Entry 7O0U (electron microscopy, 2.35 A resolution); this record covers chains H1 and M of the 86 polymer chains in the assembly.

Chain H1:
Name: PRCH domain-containing protein
Organism: Gemmatimonas phototrophica
Reference sequence: A0A143BJ28 (A0A143BJ28_9BACT); numbering as in UniProt (aligned over 1-67)
Amino-acid sequence (67 residues; numbered 1 to 67; the number before each row is that of its first residue):
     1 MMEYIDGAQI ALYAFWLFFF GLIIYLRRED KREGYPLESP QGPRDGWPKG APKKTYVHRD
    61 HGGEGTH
Disordered / not traced: 63-67
Modified positions: Met1 (N-formylmethionine; FME)
Residues lining bound ligands:
  - 0V9 ((19R,22S)-25-amino-22-hydroxy-22-oxido-16-oxo-17,21,23-trioxa-22lambda~5~-phosphapentacosan-19-yl (9Z)-hexadec-9-enoate): Met1, Asp6, Gly7, Ile10, Ala11, Ala14, Phe15, Phe18
  - tetramyristoyl-cardiolipin (CD4; (2R,5R,11R,14R)-5,8,11-trihydroxy-5,11-dioxido-17-oxo-2,14-bis(tetradecanoyloxy)-4,6,10,12,16-pentaoxa-5,11-diphosphatriacont-1-yl tetradecanoate), molecule 1: Ala14, Leu17, Phe18, Gly21, Leu22, Tyr25
  - tetramyristoyl-cardiolipin (CD4), molecule 2: Leu17, Ile24, Arg28, Trp47, Lys49
  - tetramyristoyl-cardiolipin (CD4), molecule 3: Phe19, Phe20, Ile23, Ile24, Arg27, Lys31, Tyr35, Leu37, Asp45, Gly46, Trp47, Pro48
  - tetramyristoyl-cardiolipin (CD4), molecule 4: Arg44, Asp45, Gly46, Trp47
  - phosphatidylglycerol (PGW; (1R)-2-{[(S)-{[(2S)-2,3-dihydroxypropyl]oxy}(hydroxy)phosphoryl]oxy}-1-[(hexadecanoyloxy)methyl]ethyl (9Z)-octadec-9-enoate): Tyr4, Gln9, Leu12, Tyr13, Trp16, Phe20
  - V7B ([(2S)-3-[(2R,3R,4R,5S,6R)-6-(hydroxymethyl)-5-[(2R,3R,4S,5S,6R)-6-(hydroxymethyl)-3,4,5-tris(oxidanyl)oxan-2-yl]oxy-3,4-bis(oxidanyl)oxan-2-yl]oxy-2-(12-methyltridecanoyloxy)propyl] 12-methyltridecanoate): Tyr4, Ile5, Gln9, Ile10, Tyr13, Ala14, Leu17, Phe20

Chain M:
Name: RC-M
Organism: Gemmatimonas phototrophica
Amino-acid sequence (367 residues; numbered 1 to 367; the number before each row is that of its first residue):
     1 MLEYQNLFTR VQVRTVPEPG IPIDESTGTR YGTGTFSYLA GKFGDAQIGP IYLGWAGVLS
    61 LIFGFIAIEI IGLNMWASVG WDPVEFIRQL PWLALEPPPP QYGLRVPPLN QGGWYLMAGF
   121 FLTVSIILWW IRIYRRARAL QMGSHLPWAF ASAIFLYSTF FFQPLLVGSW SEMVPFGIFP
   181 HLDWTSAFSI RYGNLYYNPF HALSIAFLYG SAVLFAMHGA TILAVARMGG EREIEQITDR
   241 GTAAERSMLF WRWCMGFNAT MESIHRWAWW FAVLTTFTGG IGILLTGTVV DNWYLWGVKH
   301 GLVAPYPAQN QLTPEQQDLL RGRYQGTAPD SFPSYVVPQN ATMPDTAAAP IVTDSITTDS
   361 TKTGGTQ
Disordered / not traced: 22-35, 338-367
Modified positions: Met1 (N-formylmethionine; FME)
Covalently attached groups: alpha-D-mannopyranose (MAN) linked to Ser331
Bound ions: Fe ion: His218, Glu233, His265 (shared with 2 residues of chain L)
Residues lining bound ligands:
  - 0V9 ((19R,22S)-25-amino-22-hydroxy-22-oxido-16-oxo-17,21,23-trioxa-22lambda~5~-phosphapentacosan-19-yl (9Z)-hexadec-9-enoate), molecule 1: Leu104, Phe120, Thr123, Val124, Ile127, Phe155, Phe161, Phe162, Leu165, Leu166, Gly168, Leu284
  - 0V9, molecule 2: Phe277, Ile281, Leu285, Val289
  - bacteriochlorophyll a (BCL), molecule 1: Ile68, Ile71, Leu122, Ile126, Phe150, Ala153, Ile154, Leu156, Tyr157, Phe160, Phe176, Trp184, Thr185, Ser186, Phe188, Ser189, Asn194, Leu195, Tyr196, His201, Ser204, Ile205, Leu208, Tyr209, Thr275, Thr276, Gly279, Gly280, Gly282, Ile283
  - bacteriochlorophyll a (BCL), molecule 2: Ile68, Tyr157, Phe160, Val174, Ile178, His181, Leu182, Trp184, Thr185
  - bacteriochlorophyll a (BCL), molecule 3: Thr185, Ser186, Tyr196, Tyr209
  - bacteriochlorophyll a (BCL), molecule 4: Tyr196, Ala202, Ile205, Ala206, Tyr209, Gly210, Val213, Phe271
  - bacteriopheophytin a (BPH), molecule 1: Val58, Ser60, Leu61, Ile62, Gly64, Phe65, Ile68, Leu122, Ser125, Ile126, Trp129, Ile133, Leu146, Ala149, Phe150, Ala153, Ala272, Val273, Thr276
  - bacteriopheophytin a (BPH), molecule 2: Tyr209, Ala212, Val213, Ala216, Met217, Trp251, Cys254, Met255
  - tetramyristoyl-cardiolipin (CD4; (2R,5R,11R,14R)-5,8,11-trihydroxy-5,11-dioxido-17-oxo-2,14-bis(tetradecanoyloxy)-4,6,10,12,16-pentaoxa-5,11-diphosphatriacont-1-yl tetradecanoate), molecule 1: Trp55, Phe120, Val124, Ile127, Leu128, Trp130, Ile131, Tyr134, Arg135, Phe162
  - tetramyristoyl-cardiolipin (CD4), molecule 2: Arg138, Gly143, Ser144, His145, Trp148, Ala151, Ser152, Phe155, Arg266, Trp269, Trp270, Val273, Phe277
  - tetramyristoyl-cardiolipin (CD4), molecule 3: Ala206, Phe207, Arg252, Met255, Gly256, Phe257, Trp267, Phe271
  - spirilloxanthin (CRT): Ile68, Glu69, Ile71, Gly72, Leu73, Met75, Trp76, Phe86, Tyr115, Leu116, Gly119, Phe120, Thr123, Tyr157, Phe160, Phe161, Trp170, Met173, Val174, Pro175, Phe176, Gly177, Ile178, His181
  - alpha-D-mannopyranose / alpha-L-rhamnopyranose / V75: Thr327, Ala328, Pro329, Asp330, Pro333, Ser334, Tyr335
  - menaquinone 8 (MQ8), molecule 1: Pro83, Val84, Ile87
  - menaquinone 8 (MQ8), molecule 2: Val213, Leu214, Met217, His218, Thr221, Ser247, Met248, Trp251, Met255, Phe257, Asn258, Ala259, Thr260, Met261, Ile264, Trp267, Phe271
  - phosphatidylglycerol (PGW; (1R)-2-{[(S)-{[(2S)-2,3-dihydroxypropyl]oxy}(hydroxy)phosphoryl]oxy}-1-[(hexadecanoyloxy)methyl]ethyl (9Z)-octadec-9-enoate): Pro199, Ala202, Leu203, Trp296, His300, Gly301, Leu302
Reported in the primary citation:
  - post-translational modification sites: Ser331

How chain H1 and chain M interact:
Contacting residue pairs - 48 pairs, chain H1 then chain M:
  Glu3(H1) - Lys299(M)  hydrogen bond (backbone-side chain)
  Tyr4(H1) - Lys299(M)  hydrogen bond (backbone-side chain)
  Tyr4(H1) - His300(M)  hydrogen bond
  Asp6(H1) - Trp296(M)  hydrogen bond
  Asp6(H1) - Lys299(M)  salt bridge
  Asp6(H1) - His300(M)  salt bridge
  Gly7(H1) - Val289(M)
  Ala8(H1) - Val289(M)
  Ala8(H1) - Trp293(M)  hydrophobic
  Ala8(H1) - Trp296(M)
  Gln9(H1) - His300(M)
  Ala11(H1) - Phe200(M)
  Leu12(H1) - Pro199(M)  hydrophobic
  Leu12(H1) - Phe200(M)
  Leu12(H1) - Leu203(M)  hydrophobic
  Phe15(H1) - Leu203(M)  hydrophobic
  Phe15(H1) - Phe207(M)  hydrophobic
  Phe15(H1) - Thr278(M)
  Trp16(H1) - Leu203(M)  hydrophobic
  Phe18(H1) - Trp270(M)  hydrophobic
  Phe19(H1) - Phe207(M)  hydrophobic
  Leu22(H1) - Trp270(M)
  Leu22(H1) - Leu274(M)  hydrophobic
  Ile23(H1) - Trp267(M)  hydrophobic
  Tyr25(H1) - Arg266(M)  hydrogen bond
  Leu26(H1) - Arg266(M)
  Leu26(H1) - Trp267(M)
  Arg27(H1) - Phe257(M)
  Arg27(H1) - Asn258(M)  hydrogen bond (side chain-backbone)
  Glu29(H1) - Thr260(M)
  Glu29(H1) - Ser263(M)
  Glu29(H1) - Arg266(M)  salt bridge
  Asp30(H1) - Asn258(M)
  Asp30(H1) - Ala259(M)
  Asp30(H1) - Thr260(M)
  Asp30(H1) - Ser263(M)  hydrogen bond
  Asp30(H1) - Trp267(M)  hydrogen bond
  Glu33(H1) - Arg240(M)  salt bridge
  Glu33(H1) - Met248(M)
  Glu33(H1) - Thr260(M)
  Tyr35(H1) - Arg252(M)  hydrogen bond
  Leu37(H1) - Arg252(M)
  Lys54(H1) - Glu262(M)  salt bridge
  Lys54(H1) - Arg266(M)
  Tyr56(H1) - Ile237(M)
  Tyr56(H1) - Thr238(M)
  Tyr56(H1) - Glu262(M)  hydrogen bond
  Arg59(H1) - Gln141(M)  hydrogen bond
Other interface residues (no listed pair), chain H1 (26 interface residues in all): Lys53
Other interface residues (no listed pair), chain M (28 interface residues in all): Leu285, Val290

In short:
26 residues of chain H1 face 28 of chain M across their interface, with 11 hydrogen bonds and 5 salt bridges.
Polar pairs include Asp6(H1)-Lys299(M), Asp6(H1)-His300(M) and Glu29(H1)-Arg266(M). 2
tetramyristoyl-cardiolipin molecules, one compound 0V9 molecule and one phosphatidylglycerol molecule are
bound between chain H1 and chain M. The paper reports a modification site at Ser331(M).
Chain H1 is PRCH domain-containing protein and chain M is RC-M, both from Gemmatimonas phototrophica; the
structure, Cryo-EM structure (model_1a) of the RC-dLH complex from Gemmatimonas phototrophica at 2.4 A, was
determined by electron microscopy (same publication as 7O0V, 7O0W and 7O0X).
